Entry 5KT4 (X-ray diffraction, 2.78 A resolution); this record covers chains T and A of the 3 polymer chains in the assembly.

Chain T:
Molecule: 10-nt DNA strand
Sequence (10 nucleotides; row label = number of the first residue in the row):
   838 CTGGGGTCCT

Chain A:
Molecule: DNA polymerase iota
From: Homo sapiens
Notes: EC 2.7.7.7
UniProt: Q9UNA4 (POLI_HUMAN); residue numbers follow UniProt; this construct covers 1-445
Amino-acid sequence (445 residues; each row starts with the number of its first residue):
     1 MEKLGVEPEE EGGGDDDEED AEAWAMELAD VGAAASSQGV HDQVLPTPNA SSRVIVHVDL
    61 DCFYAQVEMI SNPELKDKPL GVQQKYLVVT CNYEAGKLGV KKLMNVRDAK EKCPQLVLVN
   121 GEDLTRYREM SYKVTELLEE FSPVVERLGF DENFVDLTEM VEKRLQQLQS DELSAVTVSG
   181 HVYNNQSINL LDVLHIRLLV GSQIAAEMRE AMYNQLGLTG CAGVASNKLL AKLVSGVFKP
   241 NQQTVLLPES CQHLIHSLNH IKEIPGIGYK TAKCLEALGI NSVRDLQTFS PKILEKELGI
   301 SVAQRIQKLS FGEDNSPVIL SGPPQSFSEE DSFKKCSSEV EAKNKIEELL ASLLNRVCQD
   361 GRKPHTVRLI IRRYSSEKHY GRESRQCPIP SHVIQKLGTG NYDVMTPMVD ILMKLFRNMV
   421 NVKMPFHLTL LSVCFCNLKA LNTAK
Disordered / not traced: 1-50, 375-380, 399-401, 424-425, 440-445
Differences from the reference sequence: engineered mutation Gly96 (Arg in Q9UNA4)
Bound ions: Mg2+: Asp59, Leu60, Asp151 (together with 0KX)
Ligand contacts: 0KX (2'-deoxy-5'-O-[(R)-hydroxy{[(R)-hydroxy(phosphonooxy)phosphoryl]amino}phosphoryl]cytidine): Asp59, Leu60, Asp61, Cys62, Phe63, Tyr64, Gln84, Val89, Thr90, Lys102, Leu103, Asp151, Glu152, Lys239
Curated features (UniProtKB/Swiss-Prot):
  - active site: Glu152 (Proton acceptor)
  - binding site (Mg(2+)): Asp59, Leu60, Asp151
  - binding site (Mn(2+)): Asp59, Leu60, Asp151
  - binding site (a 2'-deoxyribonucleoside 5'-triphosphate): Tyr64
What the authors report for this chain:
  - conformationally variable residues (order/disorder transition): Tyr93

Interface between chain T and chain A:
Contacting residue pairs (28):
  DC838(T) - Tyr86(A)  stacking on the base
  DC838(T) - Asn105(A)  hydrogen bond to the base
  DC838(T) - Val106(A)  base contact
  DC838(T) - Arg107(A)  base contact
  DT839(T) - Asn105(A)  hydrogen bond to the phosphate
  DG840(T) - Gln84(A)  base contact
  DG840(T) - Lys85(A)  phosphate contact
  DG840(T) - Val89(A)  base contact
  DG840(T) - Ser332(A)  sugar contact
  DG841(T) - Gln84(A)  sugar contact
  DG841(T) - Lys85(A)  salt bridge to the phosphate
  DG841(T) - Glu122(A)  phosphate contact
  DG841(T) - Leu124(A)  phosphate contact
  DG841(T) - Glu330(A)  base contact
  DG841(T) - Ser332(A)  hydrogen bond to the phosphate
  DG842(T) - Leu124(A)  phosphate contact
  DG842(T) - Arg128(A)  salt bridge to the phosphate
  DG842(T) - Ser328(A)  sugar contact
  DG842(T) - Glu329(A)  phosphate contact
  DG842(T) - Glu330(A)  hydrogen bond to the phosphate
  DG843(T) - Arg128(A)  salt bridge to the phosphate
  DG843(T) - Phe327(A)  phosphate contact
  DG843(T) - Ser328(A)  hydrogen bond to the phosphate
  DG843(T) - Arg356(A)  salt bridge to the phosphate
  DT844(T) - Pro324(A)  phosphate contact
  DT844(T) - Gln325(A)  hydrogen bond to the phosphate
  DT844(T) - Ser326(A)  hydrogen bond to the phosphate
  DC845(T) - Gln325(A)  phosphate contact
Other interface residues (no listed pair), chain A (24 interface residues in all): Tyr64, Leu87, Phe150, Asp331, Arg372

Overview:
Chain T and chain A form an interface of 8 and 24 residues respectively, with 7 hydrogen bonds, 4 salt bridges
and 1 aromatic stacking contact. Among the polar pairs are DC838(T)-Asn105(A), DT839(T)-Asn105(A) and
DG841(T)-Ser332(A). Ligands of chain A: compound 0KX. From the paper: conformational variability at Tyr93(A).
Here chain T is a 10-nt DNA strand and chain A is DNA polymerase iota (Homo sapiens). Entry 5KT4 (Teranry
complex of human DNA polymerase iota R96G inserting dCMPNPP opposite template G in the presence ...) was
determined by X-ray diffraction (same publication as 5KT2, 5KT3, 5KT5, 5KT6 and 5KT7).
